4I24 - chain A; structure by X-ray diffraction, 1.80 A resolution.

# Chain A
Name: Epidermal growth factor receptor
Organism: Homo sapiens
Notes: EC 2.7.10.1; fragment: EGFR kinase domain
UniProt: P00533 (EGFR_HUMAN); numbering as in UniProt (aligned over 695-1022)
Amino-acid sequence (329 residues; row label = number of the first residue in the row):
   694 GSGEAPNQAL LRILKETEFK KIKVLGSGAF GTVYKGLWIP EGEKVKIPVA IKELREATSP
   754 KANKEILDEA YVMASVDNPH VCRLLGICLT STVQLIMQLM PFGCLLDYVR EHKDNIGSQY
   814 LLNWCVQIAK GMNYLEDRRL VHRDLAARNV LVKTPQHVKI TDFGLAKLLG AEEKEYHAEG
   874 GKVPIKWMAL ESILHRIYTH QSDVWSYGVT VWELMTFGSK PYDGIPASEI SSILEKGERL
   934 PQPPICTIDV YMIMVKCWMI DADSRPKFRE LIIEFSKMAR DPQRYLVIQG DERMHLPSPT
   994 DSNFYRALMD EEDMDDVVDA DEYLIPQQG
Not modelled in the structure: 694-699, 748-754, 863-875, 1015-1022
Glycans and other covalent adducts: Dacomitinib (1C9) linked to Cys797
Differences from the reference sequence: expression tag (694); engineered mutation Met790 (Thr in P00533)
Small-molecule neighbours: Dacomitinib (1C9; (2E)-N-{4-[(3-chloro-4-fluorophenyl)amino]-7-methoxyquinazolin-6-yl}-4-(piperidin-1-yl)but-2-enamide): Leu718, Val726, Ala743, Ile744, Lys745, Leu788, Ile789, Met790, Gln791, Leu792, Met793, Pro794, Phe795, Gly796, Leu799, Asp800, Arg841, Leu844, Thr854, Asp855
Curated features (UniProtKB/Swiss-Prot):
  - active site: Asp837 (Proton acceptor)
  - binding site (ATP): Leu718 to Val726, Lys745, Asp855
  - site: Tyr1016 (Important for interaction with PIK3C2B)
  - modified residue: Ser695 (Phosphoserine), Lys745 (N6-(2-hydroxyisobutyryl)lysine), Tyr869 (Phosphotyrosine), Ser991 (Phosphoserine), Ser995 (Phosphoserine), Tyr998 (Phosphotyrosine), Tyr1016 (Phosphotyrosine)
  - cross-link (Glycyl lysine isopeptide (Lys-Gly)): Lys716 (interchain with G-Cter in ubiquitin), Lys737 (interchain with G-Cter in ubiquitin), Lys754 (interchain with G-Cter in ubiquitin), Lys757 (interchain with G-Cter in ubiquitin), Lys867 (interchain with G-Cter in ubiquitin), Lys929 (interchain with G-Cter in ubiquitin), Lys960 (interchain with G-Cter in ubiquitin), Lys970 (interchain with G-Cter in ubiquitin)
  - natural variant: Glu709 (E709A: Found in a lung cancer sample; E709G: Found in a lung cancer sample; E709K: Found in a lung cancer sample), Gly719 (G719A: Found in a lung cancer sample; G719C: Found in a lung cancer sample; G719D: Found in a lung cancer sample; G719S: Found in a lung cancer sample), Gly724 (G724S: Found in a lung cancer sample), Glu734 (E734K: Found in a lung cancer sample), Glu746 to Ser752 (sequence variant, change not given here; Found in a lung cancer sample), Glu746 to Thr751 (sequence variant, change not given here; Found in a lung cancer sample), Glu746 to Ala750 (deletion: Found in a lung cancer sample), Glu746 (deletion: Found in a lung cancer sample), Leu747 to Thr751 (deletion: Found in a lung cancer sample), Leu747 to Glu749 (deletion: Found in a lung cancer sample), Leu747 (L747F: Found in a lung cancer sample), Arg748 (R748P: Found in a lung cancer sample), 12 further natural variant entries in UniProt
  - mutagenesis: Pro699 (P699A: Reduced phosphorylation), Asn700 (N700A: Abolishes phosphorylation), Leu704 (L704A: Abolishes phosphorylation), Arg705 (R705A: Abolishes phosphorylation), Ile706 (I706A: Abolishes phosphorylation), Lys745 (K745A/M: Abolishes kinase activity), Asp974 (D974A: Strongly reduced phosphorylation), Arg977 (R977A: Reduced phosphorylation), Glu1005 to Asp1006 (Constitutively activated kinase), Tyr1016 (Y1016F: 50% decrease in interaction with PIK3C2B. 65% decrease in interaction with PIK3C2B; when associated with F-1197. Abolishes interaction with PIK3C2B; when associated with F-1197 and F-1092)

# Summary
Covalently linked Dacomitinib: at Cys797. UniProt lists active-site residue Asp837, 11 ATP-binding residues
and 11 mutagenesis sites.
Chain A is Epidermal growth factor receptor (Homo sapiens); the structure, Structure of T790M EGFR kinase
domain co-crystallized with dacomitinib, was determined by X-ray diffraction, deposited together with 4I1Z,
4I20, 4I21, 4I22 and 4I23.
